Entry 2H8Z (X-ray diffraction, 1.42 A resolution); this record covers chain A.

[Chain A]
Name: Xenobiotic reductase A
Organism: Pseudomonas putida
UniProtKB: Q88NF7 (Q88NF7_PSEPK); residues 2-360 here = UniProt positions 2-360
Chain sequence (359 residues; numbered 2 to 360; the number before each row is that of its first residue):
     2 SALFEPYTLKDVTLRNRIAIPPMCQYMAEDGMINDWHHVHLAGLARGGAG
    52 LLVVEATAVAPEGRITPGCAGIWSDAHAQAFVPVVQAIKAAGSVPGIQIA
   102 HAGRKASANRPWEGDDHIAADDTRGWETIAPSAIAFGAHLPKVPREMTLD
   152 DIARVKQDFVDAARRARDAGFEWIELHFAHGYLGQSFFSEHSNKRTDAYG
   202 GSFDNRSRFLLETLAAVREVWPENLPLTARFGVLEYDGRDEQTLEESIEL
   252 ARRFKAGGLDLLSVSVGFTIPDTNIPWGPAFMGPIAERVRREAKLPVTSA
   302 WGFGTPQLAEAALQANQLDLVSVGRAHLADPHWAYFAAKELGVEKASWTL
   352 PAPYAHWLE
Residues lining bound ligands:
  - 8-hydroxycoumarin (8CM), molecule 1: Cys-25, Tyr-27, Ile-66, His-178, His-181, Tyr-183, Phe-269
  - 8-hydroxycoumarin (8CM), molecule 2: Arg-168, Glu-220, Val-221, Trp-222, Pro-223
  - 8-hydroxycoumarin (8CM), molecule 3: Trp-222, Pro-223, Glu-224, Asn-225
  - FMN (flavin mononucleotide): Pro-22, Pro-23, Met-24, Cys-25, Glu-56, Ala-57, Gln-99, His-178, His-181, Arg-231, Ala-301, Trp-302, Gly-303, Ser-323, Val-324, Gly-325, Arg-326, Leu-329, Trp-358
What the authors report for this chain:
  - binding site for flavin mononucleotide: Cys-25
  - binding site for 8-hydroxycoumarin: His-181
  - catalytic residues: Tyr-183 (proposed by the authors, not directly observed)

[In short]
Chain A binds flavin mononucleotide and 3 copies of 8-hydroxycoumarin. From the paper: the catalytic residue
Tyr-183; a binding site for flavin mononucleotide at Cys-25.
Chain A is Xenobiotic reductase A (Pseudomonas putida); the structure, Xenobiotic Reductase A in complex with
8-Hydroxycoumarin, was determined by X-ray diffraction together with 2H8X and 2H90 from the same study.
